4YLC - chains G and H of the 8 polymer chains in the assembly; structure by X-ray diffraction, 3.10 A resolution.

== Chain G (and H) ==
Molecule: Heat shock protein Hsp20
Organism: Sulfolobus solfataricus (strain 98/2)
Notes: fragment: C-terminal residues 121-124 deletion; chain H of this document is another copy of the same molecule, construct and numbering; everything in this record applies to it too
Reference sequence: D0KNS6 (D0KNS6_SULS9); numbering as in UniProt (aligned over 1-120)
Sequence (124 residues; numbered -3 to 120; the number before each row is that of its first residue; numbers below 1 keep their minus sign (Gly-3 is residue -3)):
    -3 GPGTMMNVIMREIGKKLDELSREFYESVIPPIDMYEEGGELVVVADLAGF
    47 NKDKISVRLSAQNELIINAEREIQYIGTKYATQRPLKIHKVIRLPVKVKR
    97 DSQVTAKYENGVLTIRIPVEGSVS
Sequence notes: expression tag (-3 to 0)
What the authors report for this chain:
  - mutagenesis - L16W, F20W: unchanged growth
  - mutagenesis - M2S (10-fold), L13W (20-fold): decreased growth
  - mutagenesis - L13S (10- fold): increased growth

== Interface between chain G and chain H ==
Pairs across the interface - 96 pairs, chain G then chain H:
  Leu13(G) - Met1(H)
  Leu13(G) - Met2(H)  hydrophobic
  Leu16(G) - Met1(H)  hydrophobic
  Leu16(G) - Val24(H)  hydrophobic
  Phe20(G) - Ile5(H)  hydrophobic
  Phe20(G) - Phe20(H)  hydrophobic
  Phe20(G) - Val24(H)  hydrophobic
  Tyr21(G) - Val24(H)  hydrogen bond (side chain-backbone)
  Tyr21(G) - Pro26(H)
  Tyr21(G) - Pro27(H)  hydrophobic
  Tyr21(G) - Lys86(H)  hydrogen bond
  Ser23(G) - Leu13(H)
  Val24(G) - Leu16(H)  hydrophobic
  Val24(G) - Phe20(H)  hydrophobic
  Val24(G) - Tyr21(H)  hydrogen bond (backbone-side chain)
  Pro26(G) - Tyr21(H)  hydrogen bond (backbone-side chain)
  Pro27(G) - Tyr21(H)  hydrophobic
  Pro27(G) - Gln79(H)
  Pro27(G) - Arg80(H)
  Pro27(G) - Pro81(H)
  Ile28(G) - Ala77(H)
  Ile28(G) - Gln79(H)  hydrogen bond (backbone-side chain)
  Ile28(G) - Arg80(H)
  Asp29(G) - Ile69(H)
  Asp29(G) - Ala77(H)
  Asp29(G) - Thr78(H)
  Asp29(G) - Gln79(H)  hydrogen bond (side chain-backbone)
  Asp29(G) - Arg80(H)  salt bridge
  Met30(G) - Lys75(H)
  Met30(G) - Tyr76(H)  hydrogen bond (backbone-backbone)
  Met30(G) - Ala77(H)  hydrogen bond (backbone-backbone)
  Tyr31(G) - Ile72(H)
  Tyr31(G) - Thr74(H)
  Tyr31(G) - Lys75(H)
  Glu32(G) - Gly73(H)
  Glu32(G) - Thr74(H)  hydrogen bond (backbone-backbone)
  Glu32(G) - Tyr76(H)
  Val40(G) - Arg80(H)
  Asp42(G) - Ala44(H)
  Asp42(G) - Arg67(H)  salt bridge
  Asp42(G) - Arg80(H)  salt bridge
  Asp42(G) - Pro81(H)
  Leu43(G) - Ala44(H)
  Ala44(G) - Asp42(H)
  Ala44(G) - Leu43(H)
  Ala44(G) - Asn106(H)
  Ala44(G) - Gly107(H)
  Gly45(G) - Asn106(H)
  Gly45(G) - Val108(H)
  Arg67(G) - Asp42(H)  salt bridge
  Tyr71(G) - Asp29(H)
  Ile72(G) - Tyr31(H)
  Ile72(G) - Glu33(H)
  Gly73(G) - Glu33(H)  hydrogen bond (backbone-side chain)
  Thr74(G) - Tyr31(H)
  Thr74(G) - Glu32(H)  hydrogen bond (side chain-backbone)
  Lys75(G) - Met30(H)
  Lys75(G) - Tyr31(H)
  Tyr76(G) - Met30(H)  hydrogen bond (backbone-backbone)
  Tyr76(G) - Tyr31(H)  hydrophobic
  Tyr76(G) - Glu32(H)  hydrogen bond
  Tyr76(G) - Pro91(H)  hydrophobic
  Ala77(G) - Ile28(H)
  Ala77(G) - Asp29(H)
  Ala77(G) - Met30(H)  hydrogen bond (backbone-backbone)
  Thr78(G) - Ile28(H)
  Thr78(G) - Asp29(H)
  Gln79(G) - Pro27(H)
  Gln79(G) - Ile28(H)  hydrogen bond (backbone-backbone)
  Gln79(G) - Asp29(H)  hydrogen bond (backbone-side chain)
  Gln79(G) - Lys86(H)
  Arg80(G) - Pro27(H)
  Arg80(G) - Asp29(H)
  Arg80(G) - Val40(H)
  Arg80(G) - Asp42(H)  salt bridge
  Arg80(G) - Val108(H)
  Lys86(G) - Leu13(H)  hydrogen bond (side chain-backbone)
  Lys86(G) - Tyr21(H)
  Val87(G) - Asp14(H)
  Ile88(G) - Asp14(H)
  Arg89(G) - Lys12(H)
  Arg89(G) - Asp14(H)  salt bridge
  Arg89(G) - Glu15(H)  salt bridge
  Pro91(G) - Tyr76(H)  hydrophobic
  Val92(G) - Tyr76(H)
  Tyr104(G) - Asn106(H)
  Asn106(G) - Ala44(H)
  Asn106(G) - Gly45(H)  hydrogen bond (side chain-backbone)
  Asn106(G) - Phe46(H)  hydrogen bond (side chain-backbone)
  Asn106(G) - Tyr104(H)  hydrogen bond
  Asn106(G) - Asn106(H)
  Asn106(G) - Gly107(H)
  Gly107(G) - Ala44(H)
  Gly107(G) - Asn106(H)  hydrogen bond (backbone-side chain)
  Val108(G) - Ala44(H)  hydrophobic
  Val108(G) - Gly45(H)
Other interface residues (no listed pair), chain G (47 interface residues in all): Met6, Ile9, Gly10, Asp14, Glu33, Phe46, Ile69, Pro81
Other interface residues (no listed pair), chain H (45 interface residues in all): Ile25, Tyr71

== Overview ==
The interface between chain G and chain H involves 47 residues on one side and 45 on the other; the contacts
include 21 hydrogen bonds and 7 salt bridges. Among the polar pairs are Asp29(G)-Arg80(H), Asp42(G)-Arg67(H)
and Asp42(G)-Arg80(H). From the paper: M2S and L13W of chain G reduce growth; L13S of chain G increases
growth; 5 substitutions were tested in all.
Both chains are Heat shock protein Hsp20 (Sulfolobus solfataricus (strain 98/2)). Entry 4YLC (Crystal
Structure of Del-C4 mutant of hsp14.1 from Sulfolobus solfatataricus P2) was determined by X-ray diffraction,
deposited together with 4YL9 and 4YLB.
